PDB entry 8PFJ | electron microscopy, 3.40 A resolution | chains I and G of the 9 polymer chains in the assembly

Chain I:
Name: DNA-directed RNA polymerase subunit beta
Organism: Escherichia coli
Notes: EC 2.7.7.6
UniProtKB: P0A8V2 (RPOB_ECOLI); numbering as in UniProt (aligned over 1-1342)
Sequence (1342 residues; numbered 1 to 1342; the number before each row is that of its first residue):
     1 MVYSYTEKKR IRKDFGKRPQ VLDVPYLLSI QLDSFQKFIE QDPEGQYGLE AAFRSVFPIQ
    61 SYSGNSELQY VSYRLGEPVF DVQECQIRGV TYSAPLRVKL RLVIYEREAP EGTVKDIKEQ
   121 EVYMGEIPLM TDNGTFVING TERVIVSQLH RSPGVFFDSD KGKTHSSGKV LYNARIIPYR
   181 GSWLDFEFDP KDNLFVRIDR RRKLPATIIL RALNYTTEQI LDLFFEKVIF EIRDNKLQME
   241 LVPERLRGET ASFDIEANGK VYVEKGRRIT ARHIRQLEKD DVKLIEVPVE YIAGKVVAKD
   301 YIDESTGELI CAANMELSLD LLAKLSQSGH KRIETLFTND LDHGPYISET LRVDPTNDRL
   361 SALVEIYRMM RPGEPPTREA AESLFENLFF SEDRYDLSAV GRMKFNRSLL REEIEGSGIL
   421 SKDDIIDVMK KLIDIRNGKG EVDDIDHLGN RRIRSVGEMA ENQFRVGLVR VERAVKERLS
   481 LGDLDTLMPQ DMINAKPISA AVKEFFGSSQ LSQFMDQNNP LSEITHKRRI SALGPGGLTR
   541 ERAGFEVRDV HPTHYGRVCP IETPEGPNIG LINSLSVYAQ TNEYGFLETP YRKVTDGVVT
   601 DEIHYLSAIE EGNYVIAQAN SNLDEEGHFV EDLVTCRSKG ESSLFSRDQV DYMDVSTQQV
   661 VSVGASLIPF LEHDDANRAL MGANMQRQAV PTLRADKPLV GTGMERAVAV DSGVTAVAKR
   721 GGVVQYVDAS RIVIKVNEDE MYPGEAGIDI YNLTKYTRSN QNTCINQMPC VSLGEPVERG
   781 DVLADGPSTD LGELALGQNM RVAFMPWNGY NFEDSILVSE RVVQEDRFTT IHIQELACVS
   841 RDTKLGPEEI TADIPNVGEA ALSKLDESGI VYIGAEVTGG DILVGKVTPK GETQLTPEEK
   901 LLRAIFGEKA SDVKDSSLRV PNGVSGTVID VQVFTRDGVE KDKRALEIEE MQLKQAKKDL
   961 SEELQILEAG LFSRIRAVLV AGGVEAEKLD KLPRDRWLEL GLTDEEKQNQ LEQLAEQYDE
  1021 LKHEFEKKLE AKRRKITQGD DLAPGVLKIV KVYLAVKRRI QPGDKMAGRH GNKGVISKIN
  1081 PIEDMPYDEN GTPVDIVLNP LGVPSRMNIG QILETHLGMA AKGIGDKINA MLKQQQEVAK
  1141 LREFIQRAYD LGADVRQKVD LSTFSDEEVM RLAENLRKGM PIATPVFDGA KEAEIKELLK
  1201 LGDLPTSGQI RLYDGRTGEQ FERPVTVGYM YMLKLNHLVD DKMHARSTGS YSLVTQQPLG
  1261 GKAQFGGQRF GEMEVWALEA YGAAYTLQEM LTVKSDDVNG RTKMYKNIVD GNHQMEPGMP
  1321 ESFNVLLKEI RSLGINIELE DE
Unresolved in the structure: 891-911
UniProt features mapped onto this chain:
  - modified residue (N6-acetyllysine): Lys1022, Lys1200
  - mutagenesis: Ile561 (I561S: Resistant to antibiotics salinamide A and B), Ile569 (I569S: Resistant to antibiotics salinamide A and B), Ala665 (A665E: Resistant to antibiotics salinamide A and B), Asp675 (D675A/G: Resistant to antibiotics salinamide A and B), Asn677 (N677H/K: Resistant to antibiotics salinamide A and B), Leu680 (L680M: Resistant to antibiotics salinamide A and B), Glu813 (E813K: Disrupts the enzyme's active center)

Chain G:
Name: DNA-directed RNA polymerase subunit alpha
Organism: Escherichia coli
Notes: EC 2.7.7.6
UniProtKB: P0A7Z4 (RPOA_ECOLI); residue numbers follow UniProt; this construct covers 1-329
Sequence (329 residues; each row starts with the number of its first residue):
     1 MQGSVTEFLK PRLVDIEQVS STHAKVTLEP LERGFGHTLG NALRRILLSS MPGCAVTEVE
    61 IDGVLHEYST KEGVQEDILE ILLNLKGLAV RVQGKDEVIL TLNKSGIGPV TAADITHDGD
   121 VEIVKPQHVI CHLTDENASI SMRIKVQRGR GYVPASTRIH SEEDERPIGR LLVDACYSPV
   181 ERIAYNVEAA RVEQRTDLDK LVIEMETNGT IDPEEAIRRA ATILAEQLEA FVDLRDVRQP
   241 EVKEEKPEFD PILLRPVDDL ELTVRSANCL KAEAIHYIGD LVQRTEVELL KTPNLGKKSL
   301 TEIKDVLASR GLSLGMRLEN WPPASIADE
Unresolved in the structure: 1-2, 236-329
UniProt features mapped onto this chain:
  - region: Glu162 to Glu165 (Required for interaction with Crp at class II promoters)
  - modified residue: Arg265 (ADP-ribosylarginine), Lys297 (N6-acetyllysine), Lys298 (N6-acetyllysine)
  - mutagenesis: Arg45 (R45C: In rpoA112; temperature-sensitive, blocks RNA polymerase assembly), Glu162 to Glu165 (5-fold decrease in CRP-class II promoter-dependent transcription), Glu165 (E165K: 5-fold decrease in CRP-class II promoter-dependent transcription), Arg191 (R191C: In rpoA101; temperature-sensitive)

Chain I / chain G interface:
Pairs across the interface (56):
  Leu693(I) - Leu79(G)  hydrophobic
  Arg694(I) - Glu80(G)  salt bridge
  Arg694(I) - Leu83(G)
  Tyr726(I) - Gly73(G)
  Val727(I) - Thr134(G)  hydrogen bond (backbone-side chain)
  Asp728(I) - Lys71(G)
  Asp728(I) - Glu72(G)
  Asp728(I) - Gly73(G)  hydrogen bond (side chain-backbone)
  Asp728(I) - Val74(G)  hydrogen bond (side chain-backbone)
  Ala729(I) - Thr70(G)
  Ala729(I) - Val74(G)  hydrogen bond (backbone-backbone)
  Ala729(I) - Gln75(G)
  Lys755(I) - Thr70(G)
  Lys755(I) - Asp77(G)  salt bridge
  Tyr756(I) - Tyr68(G)
  Tyr756(I) - Asp77(G)  hydrogen bond
  Tyr756(I) - Leu79(G)
  Asn766(I) - Asp77(G)
  Val771(I) - Gln75(G)
  Leu773(I) - Thr134(G)
  Arg821(I) - Glu181(G)  hydrogen bond (side chain-backbone)
  Gln824(I) - Lys86(G)  hydrogen bond (backbone-side chain)
  Gln824(I) - Tyr152(G)
  Asp826(I) - Asp174(G)
  Ile831(I) - Tyr68(G)  hydrophobic
  Ile873(I) - His66(G)
  Gly874(I) - His66(G)
  Gly874(I) - Ile168(G)
  Ala875(I) - Ile168(G)  hydrophobic
  Ile929(I) - His66(G)
  Ile929(I) - Tyr68(G)  hydrophobic
  Ala1055(I) - Tyr68(G)  hydrophobic
  Lys1057(I) - Tyr68(G)
  Arg1059(I) - Tyr152(G)  hydrogen bond
  Arg1059(I) - Pro154(G)
  Arg1059(I) - Ser156(G)
  Glu1083(I) - Arg44(G)  hydrogen bond (backbone-side chain)
  Glu1083(I) - Arg45(G)
  Glu1083(I) - Leu48(G)
  Glu1083(I) - Ser49(G)
  Asp1084(I) - Arg45(G)  salt bridge
  Tyr1087(I) - Arg44(G)
  Tyr1087(I) - Tyr185(G)
  Asn1090(I) - Arg182(G)
  Asn1090(I) - Ala184(G)
  Asn1090(I) - Glu204(G)
  Gly1091(I) - Arg44(G)
  Gly1091(I) - Arg182(G)
  Gly1091(I) - Ile183(G)
  Thr1092(I) - Arg182(G)
  Gly1215(I) - Arg45(G)  hydrogen bond (backbone-side chain)
  Arg1216(I) - Asn41(G)
  Arg1216(I) - Arg45(G)  hydrogen bond (backbone-side chain)
  Thr1217(I) - Asn41(G)  hydrogen bond (backbone-side chain)
  Gly1218(I) - Asn41(G)
  Gly1218(I) - Tyr185(G)
Also at the interface, not in a pair above, chain I (44 interface residues in all): Ser730, Pro769, Ser772, Val823, Tyr872, Glu876, Thr927, Val928, Val1056, Ile1082, Glu1089, Pro1093
Also at the interface, not in a pair above, chain G (38 interface residues in all): Leu65, Ser69, Glu76, Asn84, Ile107, Asp135, Arg166, Cys176

Summary:
Chain I and chain G form an interface of 44 and 38 residues respectively, with 12 hydrogen bonds and 3 salt
bridges. Among the polar pairs are Arg694(I)-Glu80(G), Lys755(I)-Asp77(G) and Asp1084(I)-Arg45(G). From
UniProt: 7 mutagenesis sites on chain I; 6 mutagenesis sites on chain G.
Here chain I is DNA-directed RNA polymerase subunit beta and chain G is DNA-directed RNA polymerase subunit
alpha, both from Escherichia coli. Entry 8PFJ (fully recruited RfaH bound to E. coli transcription complex
paused at ops site (not fully complementary ...) was determined by electron microscopy together with 8PEN,
8PFG, 8PH9, 8PHK, 8PIB, 8PID, 8PIL and 8PIM from the same study.
